5M7L - chains A and B of the 4 polymer chains in the assembly; structure by X-ray diffraction, 3.60 A resolution.

[Chain A]
Name: Photosynthetic reaction center cytochrome c subunit
From: Blastochloris viridis
UniProt: P07173 (CYCR_BLAVI); residues -19 to 336 here correspond to UniProt positions 1-356 (UniProt number = residue number + 20)
Chain sequence (356 residues; each row starts with the number of its first residue; numbers below 1 keep their minus sign (Met-19 is residue -19)):
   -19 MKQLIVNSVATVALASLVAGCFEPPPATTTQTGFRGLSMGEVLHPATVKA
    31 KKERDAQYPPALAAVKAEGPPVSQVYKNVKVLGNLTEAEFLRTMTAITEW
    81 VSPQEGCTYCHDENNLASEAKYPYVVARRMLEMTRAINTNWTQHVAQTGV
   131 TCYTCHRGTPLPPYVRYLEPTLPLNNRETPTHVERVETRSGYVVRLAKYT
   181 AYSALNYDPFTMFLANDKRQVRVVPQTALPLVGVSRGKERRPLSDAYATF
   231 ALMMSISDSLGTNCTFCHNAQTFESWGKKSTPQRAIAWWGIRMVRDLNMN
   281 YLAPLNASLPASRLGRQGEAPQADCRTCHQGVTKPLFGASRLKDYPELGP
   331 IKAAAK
Not modelled in the structure: -19 to 0, 333-336
Bound ions: heme c Fe (4 sites), coordinated by His91, His124, His136, His248, His309
Ligand contacts:
  - heme c (HEC), molecule 1: Tyr56, Lys57, Asn58, Val59, Lys60, Val61, Leu62, Phe70, Leu71, Met74, Thr75, Ile77, Thr78, Val81, Ser82, Cys87, Cys90, His91, Leu96, Ala97, Tyr104, Ala107, Arg108, Leu111
  - heme c (HEC), molecule 2: Ile77, Val81, Tyr89, Cys90, Tyr102, Pro103, Val106, Ala107, Met110, Leu111, Met113, Thr114, Ile117, Thr131, Cys132, Cys135, His136, Pro140, Leu141, Pro142, Val145, Leu277, Leu282, Leu289, Arg293, Pro301
  - heme c (HEC), molecule 3: Ile117, His124, Val125, Thr128, Gly129, Val130, Leu194, Ile236, Leu240, Phe246, Gln263, Ile266, Ala267, Gly270, Ile271, Met273, Val274, Leu277, Asp304, Cys305, Cys308, His309, Thr313, Lys314, Pro315
  - heme c (HEC), molecule 4: Gln200, Val201, Arg202, Val203, Val204, Thr229, Phe230, Met233, Met234, Ile236, Ser237, Leu240, Thr242, Asn243, Cys244, Cys247, His248, Phe253, Glu254, Trp256, Arg264, Ala267, Trp268, Ile271, Arg272
Curated features (UniProtKB/Swiss-Prot):
  - binding site (heme): Met74, Cys87, Cys90, His91, Met110, His124, Cys132, Cys135, His136, Met233, Cys244, Cys247, His248, Cys305, Cys308, His309
  - site: Cys1 (Not N-palmitoylated)
  - lipidation: Cys1 (S-diacylglycerol cysteine)

[Chain B]
Name: Reaction center protein L chain
From: Blastochloris viridis
UniProt: P06009 (RCEL_BLAVI); residues 0-273 here correspond to UniProt positions 1-274 (UniProt number = residue number + 1)
Chain sequence (274 residues; numbered 0 to 273; the number before each row is that of its first residue; numbering starts at 0):
     0 MALLSFERKYRVRGGTLIGGDLFDFWVGPYFVGFFGVSAIFFIFLGVSLI
    50 GYAASQGPTWDPFAISINPPDLKYGLGAAPLLEGGFWQAITVCALGAFIS
   100 WMLREVEISRKLGIGWHVPLAFCVPIFMFCVLQVFRPLLLGSWGHAFPYG
   150 ILSHLDWVNNFGYQYLNWHYNPGHMSSVSFLFVNAMALGLHGGLILSVAN
   200 PGDGDKVKTAEHENQYFRDVVGYSIGALSIHRLGLFLASNIFLTGAFGTI
   250 ASGPFWTRGWPEWWGWWLDIPFWS
Not modelled in the structure: 0
Bound ions: Fe2+: His190, His230 (shared with 3 residues of chain C)
Ligand contacts:
  - bacteriochlorophyll a (BCL), molecule 1: Val46, Ile49, Phe97, Phe128, Leu131, Phe146, Ile150, Leu151, His153, Leu154, Trp156, Val157
  - bacteriochlorophyll a (BCL), molecule 2: Phe97, Phe121, Pro124, Ile125, Met127, Phe128, Leu131, Val157, Asn158, Phe160, Gly161, Tyr162, Trp167, His168, Gly172, His173, Ser176, Val177, Leu180, Phe181, Ile240, Phe241, Gly244, Ala245, Gly247, Thr248
  - bacteriochlorophyll a (BCL), molecule 3: Val157, Tyr162, His168, Phe181
  - bacteriochlorophyll a (BCL), molecule 4: His168, His173, Met174, Val177, Ser178, Phe181, Val182, Met185
  - bacteriopheophytin b (BPB), molecule 1: Phe41, Ile42, Gly45, Ile49, Ile89, Cys92, Ala93, Ala96, Phe97, Trp100, Glu104, Val117, Ala120, Phe121, Val123, Pro124, Phe128, Phe146, Pro147, Tyr148, Gly149, Ile150, His153, Ala237, Ser238, Phe241
  - bacteriopheophytin b (BPB), molecule 2: Phe181, Ala184, Met185, Leu189, Phe216, Val219, Val220
  - diacyl glycerol (DGA): Pro171, Met174, Ser175, Ser178, Trp262, Trp263, Trp265
  - MPG ([(Z)-octadec-9-enyl] (2R)-2,3-bis(oxidanyl)propanoate), molecule 1: Gly114, Trp115, His116, Leu119, Ala120, Arg231, Leu234, Phe235, Ser238
  - MPG, molecule 2: Phe179, Val182, Met185, Leu189, His190, Leu193, Asn213, Phe216, Ser223, Ile224, Gly225, Ile229, Leu232, Phe235, Leu236, Asn239, Thr243
  - menaquinone-7 (MQ7): Val26, Tyr29, Phe30, Val31, Gly35, Ile39, Ile42, Trp100, Arg103
Curated features (UniProtKB/Swiss-Prot):
  - binding site ((7R,8Z)-bacteriochlorophyll b): His153, His173
  - binding site (Fe cation): His190, His230
  - binding site (a ubiquinone): Phe216

[How chain A and chain B interact]
Contacting residue pairs - 70 pairs, chain A then chain B:
  Cys1(A) - Trp255(B)
  Cys1(A) - Trp262(B)  hydrogen bond (backbone-side chain)
  Phe2(A) - Phe254(B)
  Phe2(A) - Trp262(B)
  Glu3(A) - Pro253(B)
  Glu3(A) - Phe254(B)  hydrogen bond (backbone-backbone)
  Glu3(A) - Trp255(B)
  Glu3(A) - Thr256(B)  hydrogen bond
  Glu3(A) - Arg257(B)  salt bridge
  Pro4(A) - Pro253(B)
  Pro5(A) - Pro253(B)
  Pro5(A) - Phe254(B)
  Ala7(A) - Gly252(B)
  Thr9(A) - Leu71(B)
  Thr9(A) - His144(B)  hydrogen bond
  Thr10(A) - Leu71(B)
  Gln11(A) - Asp70(B)  hydrogen bond
  Gln11(A) - Leu71(B)  hydrogen bond (side chain-backbone)
  Phe14(A) - Asn67(B)
  Arg15(A) - Asn67(B)  hydrogen bond (backbone-side chain)
  Arg15(A) - Pro68(B)  hydrogen bond (side chain-backbone)
  Arg15(A) - Pro69(B)
  Arg15(A) - Asp70(B)
  Arg15(A) - Leu81(B)  hydrogen bond (side chain-backbone)
  Arg15(A) - Glu82(B)
  Arg15(A) - Gly83(B)
  Gly16(A) - Pro68(B)
  Gly16(A) - Pro147(B)
  Gly16(A) - Trp156(B)
  Leu17(A) - Asp155(B)
  Leu17(A) - Trp156(B)
  Leu17(A) - Asn159(B)  hydrogen bond (backbone-side chain)
  Ser18(A) - Trp156(B)
  Ser18(A) - Asn159(B)
  Ser18(A) - Phe160(B)
  Ser18(A) - Gln163(B)  hydrogen bond
  Met19(A) - Asn159(B)
  Met19(A) - Gln163(B)
  Gly20(A) - Gln163(B)  hydrogen bond (backbone-side chain)
  Val22(A) - Tyr164(B)
  Val22(A) - Thr256(B)
  His24(A) - Thr256(B)
  Thr161(A) - Ser273(B)  hydrogen bond (side chain-backbone)
  Val163(A) - Ser273(B)
  Glu164(A) - Ser273(B)
  Lys178(A) - Asp268(B)  salt bridge
  Ala181(A) - Leu165(B)  hydrophobic
  Ala181(A) - Pro260(B)
  Ala181(A) - Glu261(B)
  Tyr182(A) - Pro260(B)
  Tyr182(A) - Glu261(B)
  Tyr182(A) - Gly264(B)
  Tyr182(A) - Leu267(B)  hydrophobic
  Tyr182(A) - Asp268(B)  hydrogen bond
  Ser183(A) - Tyr169(B)
  Ala184(A) - Tyr169(B)  hydrogen bond (backbone-side chain)
  Phe230(A) - Asn166(B)
  Thr242(A) - Leu165(B)
  Asn243(A) - Tyr162(B)
  Asn243(A) - Gln163(B)
  Asn243(A) - Leu165(B)
  Cys244(A) - Tyr162(B)  hydrogen bond (side chain-backbone)
  Thr245(A) - Asn159(B)
  Thr245(A) - Gln163(B)
  Asn249(A) - Asn159(B)  hydrogen bond
  Ala250(A) - Asn158(B)  hydrogen bond (backbone-side chain)
  Ala250(A) - Asn159(B)  hydrogen bond (backbone-side chain)
  Ala250(A) - Tyr162(B)  hydrophobic
  Gln251(A) - Asp155(B)  hydrogen bond
  Phe253(A) - Tyr162(B)
Other interface residues (no listed pair), chain A (41 interface residues in all): Leu23, Val174, Met234, Ser237, Asp238, His248
Other interface residues (no listed pair), chain B (40 interface residues in all): Leu139, Gly143, Ala145, Ala250, Trp265, Trp272

[Summary]
The interface between chain A and chain B involves 41 residues on one side and 40 on the other; the contacts
include 20 hydrogen bonds and 2 salt bridges. Polar contacts include Glu3(A)-Arg257(B), Lys178(A)-Asp268(B)
and Cys1(A)-Trp262(B). Bound to chain A: 4 copies of heme c.
Here chain A is Photosynthetic reaction center cytochrome c subunit and chain B is Reaction center protein L
chain, both from Blastochloris viridis. Entry 5M7L (Blastochloris viridis photosynthetic reaction center
synchrotron structure) was determined by X-ray diffraction together with 5M7J and 5M7K from the same study.
